PDB entry 7YXM | X-ray diffraction, 1.70 A resolution | chains C and D of the 4 polymer chains in the assembly

[Chain C]
Molecule: Benzoylsuccinyl-CoA thiolase subunit
Source organism: Geobacter metallireducens GS-15
UniProtKB: Q39VG2 (Q39VG2_GEOMG); residue numbers follow UniProt; this construct covers 1-146
Chain sequence (146 residues; numbered 1 to 146; the number before each row is that of its first residue):
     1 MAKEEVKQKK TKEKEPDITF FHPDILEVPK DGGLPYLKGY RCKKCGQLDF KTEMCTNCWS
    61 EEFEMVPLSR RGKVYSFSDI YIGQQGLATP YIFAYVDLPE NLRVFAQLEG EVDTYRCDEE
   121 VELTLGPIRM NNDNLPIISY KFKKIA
Disordered / not traced: 1-13
Ion coordination: Zn2+: Cys42, Cys45, Cys55, Cys58
Residues lining bound ligands:
  - PE8 (3,6,9,12,15,18,21-heptaoxatricosane-1,23-diol), molecule 1: Phe21, His22, Asp24, Ile25, Phe50, Lys51, Arg103, Val104, Phe105, Arg129, Ile137
  - PE8, molecule 2: Thr56, Asn57, Cys58, Trp59
Swiss-Prot annotation at these positions:
  - binding site (Zn(2+)): Cys42, Cys45, Cys55, Cys58

[Chain D]
Molecule: Benzoylsuccinyl-CoA thiolase subunit
Source organism: Geobacter metallireducens GS-15
UniProtKB: Q39VG1 (Q39VG1_GEOMG); residues 1-390 here = UniProt positions 1-390
Chain sequence (392 residues; numbered 1 to 392; the number before each row is that of its first residue):
     1 MKLQREVYIA GVGETKFGKH TVDFDVLGRE AALQAMNGSN IDRPDMIQSA YVGNGMNDMT
    61 TGQAVFRGLG MCGPNLPIIN VQSACSAGAM AVFCAIKDVA TGVTDLSIGV GTENHTMHRQ
   121 SGAAFSAARS DIETMHGAVM TGKYAMRATR YMHETGATIE DLAMITVKNR KHATHNPYAW
   181 FKGAITVEEV VNSRMVAYPM TLQQCCGIAD GAAAVVVGSK EMMKKLGIAK PVKVAGVVVE
   241 SGPYHNRPRD ITGDDITETT SEKLYEESGI GPKEVNILEL HDAFTIAELL YYECMGLCKK
   301 GDGLKFLRDG QSTYGGQCVV SPRGGLLSYG HPIGASGAAQ IAQNVKQLRG ECGGYQVGPT
   361 PKVAMSHVTG GGLSGTEHAA CTMHMLVKGW GS
Construct notes: expression tag (391-392)
Residues lining bound ligands:
  - coenzyme A (COA): Lys19, Cys85, Ser121, Gly122, Ala123, Ala124, Phe125, Met140, Thr141, Tyr144, Arg170, Trp180, Phe181, Arg194, Val196, Leu202, Gln203, Cys205, Cys206, Gly207, Ile208, His281, Ala283, Phe284, His331
  - PE8 (3,6,9,12,15,18,21-heptaoxatricosane-1,23-diol), molecule 1: Lys2, Leu3, Gln4, Arg5, Glu6, Tyr8, Lys233, Val234, Ala235, Ser268, Ile270, Val387
  - PE8, molecule 2: Arg129, Ser130, Asp131, Ile132, Thr134, Met135, Tyr244, Asn246
Reported in the primary citation:
  - catalytic residues: Cys85, His281, His331, Thr369 to Gly372, His378 (proposed by the authors, not directly observed)

[Interface between chain C and chain D]
Residue-residue contacts (79):
  Phe21(C) with Ile132(D), hydrophobic; Met135(D), hydrophobic; His136(D)
  Asp49(C) with Asn246(D), hydrogen bond
  Phe50(C) with Asn246(D)
  Tyr75(C) with Arg150(D), hydrogen bond (backbone-side chain); Arg249(D); Asp250(D); Ile251(D), hydrogen bond (side chain-backbone)
  Ser76(C) with Met146(D), hydrogen bond (side chain-backbone); Thr149(D); Arg150(D)
  Phe77(C) with Met146(D); Thr149(D), hydrogen bond (backbone-side chain)
  Ser78(C) with Gly142(D); Ala145(D); Met146(D); Ala197(D); Tyr198(D), hydrogen bond (side chain-backbone)
  Asp79(C) with Ala197(D); Tyr198(D), hydrogen bond (backbone-backbone)
  Ile80(C) with Val139(D), hydrophobic; Gly142(D); Val196(D); Ala197(D), hydrophobic
  Tyr81(C) with Met195(D), hydrophobic; Val196(D), hydrogen bond (backbone-backbone)
  Ile82(C) with Gly122(D); Ala123(D), hydrophobic; Ala124(D); Arg194(D); Val196(D), hydrogen bond (backbone-backbone)
  Gly83(C) with Ala123(D); Ala124(D), hydrogen bond (backbone-backbone); Val139(D)
  Gln84(C) with Ser126(D); Thr134(D), hydrogen bond (side chain-backbone); Gly137(D); Ala138(D), hydrogen bond (side chain-backbone); Val139(D)
  Gln85(C) with Gln120(D); Ala123(D)
  Leu87(C) with Gly137(D)
  Tyr91(C) with Gly137(D), hydrogen bond (side chain-backbone)
  Phe93(C) with Gly137(D); Ala138(D), hydrophobic; Val139(D); Gly142(D); Met146(D), hydrophobic
  Ala94(C) with Met146(D), hydrophobic
  Tyr95(C) with Lys143(D), hydrogen bond; Met146(D), hydrophobic; Ile251(D), hydrophobic
  Asp97(C) with Pro248(D)
  Asn101(C) with Asn246(D); Arg247(D); Pro248(D)
  Leu102(C) with Asn246(D)
  Arg103(C) with Asn246(D), hydrogen bond (backbone-backbone); Pro248(D); Arg249(D), hydrogen bond (side chain-backbone); Ile251(D)
  Phe105(C) with Glu133(D); His136(D); Ala138(D), hydrophobic; Met146(D), hydrophobic
  Gln107(C) with His136(D), hydrogen bond (side chain-backbone)
  Cys117(C) with Thr149(D); Arg150(D); His153(D)
  Asp118(C) with Arg150(D), salt bridge; His153(D), salt bridge
  Ile128(C) with Met135(D); His136(D)
  Arg129(C) with Thr134(D), hydrogen bond (side chain-backbone); Met135(D), hydrogen bond (side chain-backbone)
  Ser139(C) with His136(D)
  Tyr140(C) with Ile132(D); His136(D), hydrogen bond
Interface residues without a listed pair, chain C (36 interface residues in all): Ile18, Gln47, Thr56, Val74, Ile137
Interface residues without a listed pair, chain D (36 interface residues in all): Ser121, Thr141, Glu154, Tyr244, Thr252

[Summary]
The chain C/chain D interface involves 36 residues from each chain; the contacts include 20 hydrogen bonds and
2 salt bridges. Polar pairs include Asp118(C)-Arg150(D), Asp118(C)-His153(D) and Asp49(C)-Asn246(D). One
compound PE8 molecule is bound between chain C and chain D. Ligands of chain C: compound PE8. From the paper:
catalytic residues Cys85(D), His281(D) and His331(D) among others.
Chain C is Benzoylsuccinyl-CoA thiolase subunit and chain D is Benzoylsuccinyl-CoA thiolase subunit, both from
Geobacter metallireducens GS-15; the structure, Benzoylsuccinyl-CoA thiolase with coenzyme A, was determined
by X-ray diffraction together with 7PXP and 7PYT from the same study.
